PDB entry 5EXE | X-ray diffraction, 1.88 A resolution | chains C and F of the 6 polymer chains in the assembly

[Chain C (and F)]
Name: Oxalate oxidoreductase subunit beta
From: Moorella thermoacetica (strain ATCC 39073)
Notes: EC 1.2.7.10; chain F of this document is another copy of the same molecule, construct and numbering; everything in this record applies to it too
Reference sequence: Q2RI42 (OORB_MOOTA); numbering as in UniProt (aligned over 1-314)
Sequence (314 residues; numbered 1 to 314; the number before each row is that of its first residue):
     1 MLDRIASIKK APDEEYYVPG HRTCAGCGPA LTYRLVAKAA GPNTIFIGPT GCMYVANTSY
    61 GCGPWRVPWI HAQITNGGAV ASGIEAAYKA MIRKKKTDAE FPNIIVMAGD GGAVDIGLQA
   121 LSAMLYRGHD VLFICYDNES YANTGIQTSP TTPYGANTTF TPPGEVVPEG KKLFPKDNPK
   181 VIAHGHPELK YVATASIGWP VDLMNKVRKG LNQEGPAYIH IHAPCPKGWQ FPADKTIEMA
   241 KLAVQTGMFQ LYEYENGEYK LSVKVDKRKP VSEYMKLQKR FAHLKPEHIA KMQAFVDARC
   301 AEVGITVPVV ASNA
Ion coordination: 4Fe-4S cluster Fe: Cys24, Cys27, Cys52, Cys225; Mg2+ site 1: Asp110, Asn138, Ser140 (together with 5SR); Mg2+ site 2: Asp130, Leu211, Gln213
Small-molecule neighbours:
  - 5SR ([2-[3-[(4-azanyl-2-methyl-pyrimidin-5-yl)methyl]-2-carboxy-4-methyl-1,3-thiazol-3-ium-5-yl]ethoxy-oxidanyl-phosphoryl] hydrogen phosphate): Thr50, Gly51, Cys52, Met53, Val55, Ile74, Thr75, Gly109, Asp110, Gly111, Gly112, Ile116, Tyr136, Asn138, Ser140, Tyr141, Ala142, Asn143, Thr144
  - 4Fe-4S cluster (SF4): Thr23, Cys24, Cys27, Pro29, Cys52, Met53, Ala56, Asn138, Ala142, Cys225, Pro226, Lys227
UniProt features mapped onto this chain:
  - binding site ([4Fe-4S] cluster): Cys24, Cys27, Cys52, Cys225
What the authors report for this chain:
  - binding site for 5SR: Asn143

[Chain C / chain F interface]
Contacting residue pairs - 42 pairs, chain C then chain F:
  Asp115(C) - Gln119(F)
  Ile116(C) - Gln119(F)  hydrogen bond (backbone-side chain)
  Gly117(C) - Gln119(F)
  Leu118(C) - Gln119(F)  hydrogen bond (backbone-side chain)
  Leu118(C) - Ser122(F)
  Gln119(C) - Asp115(F)
  Gln119(C) - Ile116(F)  hydrogen bond (side chain-backbone)
  Gln119(C) - Gly117(F)
  Gln119(C) - Leu118(F)  hydrogen bond (side chain-backbone)
  Gln119(C) - Gln119(F)  hydrogen bond (backbone-side chain)
  Ser122(C) - Leu118(F)
  Ser122(C) - Lys176(F)  hydrogen bond
  Tyr126(C) - Ser149(F)
  Tyr126(C) - Pro150(F)
  Tyr126(C) - Lys171(F)  hydrogen bond
  Tyr126(C) - Leu173(F)
  Tyr126(C) - Phe174(F)
  Tyr126(C) - Lys176(F)
  Arg127(C) - Leu173(F)
  Ser149(C) - Tyr126(F)
  Pro150(C) - Tyr126(F)
  Lys171(C) - Tyr126(F)  hydrogen bond
  Leu173(C) - Tyr126(F)
  Leu173(C) - Arg127(F)
  Phe174(C) - Tyr126(F)
  Pro175(C) - Pro187(F)
  Lys176(C) - Ser122(F)  hydrogen bond
  Lys176(C) - Tyr126(F)
  Lys176(C) - Gly185(F)
  Asp177(C) - Gly185(F)  hydrogen bond (backbone-backbone)
  Lys180(C) - His184(F)
  Val181(C) - Val181(F)
  Val181(C) - His184(F)
  Val181(C) - His186(F)
  His184(C) - Lys180(F)
  His184(C) - Val181(F)
  His184(C) - His184(F)  hydrogen bond
  Gly185(C) - Lys176(F)
  Gly185(C) - Asp177(F)  hydrogen bond (backbone-backbone)
  His186(C) - Lys176(F)
  His186(C) - Val181(F)
  Pro187(C) - Pro175(F)
Interface residues without a listed pair, chain C (25 interface residues in all): Ala123, Thr148, Phe295
Interface residues without a listed pair, chain F (26 interface residues in all): Ala123, Thr148, Glu188, Phe295

[Summary]
The interface between chain C and chain F involves 25 residues on one side and 26 on the other, with 12
hydrogen bonds. Among the polar pairs are Ile116(C)-Gln119(F), Leu118(C)-Gln119(F) and Gln119(C)-Gln119(F).
Bound to chain C: 4Fe-4S cluster and compound 5SR. The paper reports a binding site for 5SR at Asn143(C).
Chain C and chain F are both Oxalate oxidoreductase subunit beta (Moorella thermoacetica (strain ATCC 39073));
the structure, Crystal structure of oxalate oxidoreductase from Moorella thermoacetica bound with carboxy-TPP
adduct, was determined by X-ray diffraction (same publication as 5EXD).
